9GPI - chains D and B; structure by X-ray diffraction, 2.40 A resolution.

== Chain D (and B) ==
Protein: dTDP-4-dehydrorhamnose reductase, putative
Organism: Trichomonas vaginalis
Notes: chain B of this document is another copy of the same molecule, construct and numbering; everything in this record applies to it too
UniProt: A2FWC8 (A2FWC8_TRIV3); residue numbers follow UniProt; this construct covers 1-285
Sequence (286 residues; row label = number of the first residue in the row; numbering starts at 0):
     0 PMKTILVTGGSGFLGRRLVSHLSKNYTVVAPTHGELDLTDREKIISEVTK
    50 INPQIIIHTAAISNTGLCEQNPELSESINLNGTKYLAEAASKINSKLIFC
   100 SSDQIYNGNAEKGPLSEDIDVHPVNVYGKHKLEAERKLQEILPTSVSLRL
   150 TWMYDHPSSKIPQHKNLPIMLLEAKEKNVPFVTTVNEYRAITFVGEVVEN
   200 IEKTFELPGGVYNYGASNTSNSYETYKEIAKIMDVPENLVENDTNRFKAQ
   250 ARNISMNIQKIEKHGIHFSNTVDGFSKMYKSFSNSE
Differences from the reference sequence: expression tag (0)

== Chain D / chain B interface ==
Pairs across the interface (56):
  Gly-8(D) with Gln-69(B), hydrogen bond (backbone-side chain)
  Gly-11(D) with Gln-69(B)
  Phe-12(D) with Gln-69(B), hydrogen bond (backbone-side chain); Asn-70(B)
  Leu-13(D) with Gln-69(B), hydrogen bond (backbone-side chain)
  Gly-14(D) with Gln-69(B), hydrogen bond (backbone-side chain)
  Arg-40(D) with Lys-176(B)
  Thr-58(D) with Gln-69(B)
  Ala-59(D) with Gln-69(B)
  Ala-60(D) with Cys-67(B); Glu-68(B)
  Ile-61(D) with Leu-66(B); Cys-67(B)
  Ser-62(D) with His-163(B)
  Thr-64(D) with His-163(B), hydrogen bond (backbone-side chain)
  Gly-65(D) with His-163(B)
  Leu-66(D) with Thr-64(B)
  Cys-67(D) with Cys-67(B), disulfide
  Glu-68(D) with Gly-11(B); Phe-12(B), hydrogen bond (backbone-backbone); Arg-15(B), salt bridge; Gln-162(B); His-163(B), salt bridge
  Gln-69(D) with Gly-11(B)
  Asn-70(D) with Phe-12(B); Trp-151(B); Met-152(B), hydrogen bond (side chain-backbone)
  Pro-71(D) with Tyr-126(B); Trp-151(B)
  Glu-72(D) with Trp-151(B); Met-169(B); Phe-180(B)
  Leu-73(D) with Gln-103(B); Tyr-126(B), hydrophobic; Arg-251(B), hydrogen bond (backbone-side chain)
  Ser-74(D) with Arg-245(B)
  Glu-75(D) with Arg-245(B), salt bridge; Phe-246(B), hydrogen bond (side chain-backbone)
  Ser-76(D) with Arg-245(B)
  Gln-103(D) with Leu-73(B)
  Asn-124(D) with Leu-73(B); Glu-75(B), hydrogen bond
  Val-125(D) with Thr-64(B)
  Tyr-126(D) with Gly-65(B); Leu-66(B); Gln-69(B); Pro-71(B); Leu-73(B), hydrophobic
  Trp-151(D) with Asn-70(B); Pro-71(B); Glu-72(B)
  Met-152(D) with Asn-70(B), hydrogen bond (backbone-side chain)
  Met-169(D) with Glu-72(B)
  Arg-188(D) with Glu-72(B), hydrogen bond (side chain-backbone)
  Arg-251(D) with Leu-73(B), hydrogen bond (side chain-backbone); Glu-75(B), salt bridge
Other interface residues (no listed pair), chain D (42 interface residues in all): Thr-38, Asn-63, Tyr-84, His-129, Thr-150, His-163, Lys-164, Arg-245, Phe-246
Other interface residues (no listed pair), chain B (36 interface residues in all): Thr-38, Thr-58, Ala-60, Ser-74, Ser-76, Asn-124, Thr-150, Lys-164, Asn-165, Arg-188
Disulfides between the chains: Cys-67(D)/Cys-67(B)

== Summary ==
42 residues of chain D face 36 of chain B across their interface; the contacts include 1 disulfide bond, 13
hydrogen bonds and 4 salt bridges. Among the polar pairs are Glu-68(D)/Arg-15(B), Glu-68(D)/His-163(B) and
Glu-75(D)/Arg-245(B).
Chain D and chain B are both dTDP-4-dehydrorhamnose reductase, putative (Trichomonas vaginalis); the
structure, Structure of RmlD from Trichomonas vaginalis is space group P1, was determined by X-ray diffraction
together with 9GSC from the same study.
